2PKS - chains A and C of the 4 polymer chains in the assembly; structure by X-ray diffraction, 2.50 A resolution.

# Chain A
Molecule: Thrombin light chain
From: Homo sapiens
UniProtKB: P00734 (THRB_HUMAN); residues 7-33 here correspond to UniProt positions 334-360 (UniProt number = residue number + 327)
Chain sequence (27 residues; numbered 7 to 33; the number before each row is that of its first residue):
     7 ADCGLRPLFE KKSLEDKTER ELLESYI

# Chain C
Molecule: Thrombin heavy chain fragment
From: Homo sapiens
UniProtKB: P00734 (THRB_HUMAN); residues 185-286 here correspond to UniProt positions 518-619 (UniProt number = residue number + 333)
Chain sequence (102 residues; each row starts with the number of its first residue):
   185 GQPSVLQVVN LPIVERPVCK DSTRIRITDN MFCAGYKPDE GKRGDACEGD SGGPFVMKSP
   245 FNNRWYQMGI VSWGEGCDRD GKYGFYTHVF RLKKWIQKVI DQ
Cystine bridges: Cys-203/Cys-217, Cys-231/Cys-261
Small-molecule neighbours: G44 (4-({[4-(3-methylbenzoyl)pyridin-2-yl]amino}methyl)benzenecarboximidamide): Ile-209, Asp-229, Ala-230, Cys-231, Glu-232, Ser-235, Val-255, Ser-256, Trp-257, Gly-258, Glu-259, Gly-260, Cys-261, Gly-268, Phe-269
Swiss-Prot annotation at these positions:
  - region: Ala-218 to Val-240 (High affinity receptor-binding region which is also known as the TP508 peptide)
  - active site: Ser-235 (Charge relay system)

# How chain A and chain C interact
Residue-residue contacts (22):
  Ala-7(A) with Arg-248(C), hydrogen bond (backbone-side chain)
  Asp-8(A) with Arg-248(C)
  Cys-9(A) with Arg-248(C), hydrogen bond (backbone-side chain)
  Gly-10(A) with Arg-248(C); Trp-249(C), hydrogen bond (backbone-backbone)
  Leu-11(A) with Asn-247(C); Arg-248(C)
  Arg-12(A) with Trp-249(C)
  Glu-16(A) with Lys-242(C), salt bridge; Asn-247(C); Trp-249(C), hydrogen bond
  Thr-24(A) with Asn-194(C), hydrogen bond
  Glu-25(A) with Lys-242(C), salt bridge; Trp-249(C)
  Glu-27(A) with Asn-194(C), hydrogen bond; Tyr-220(C), hydrogen bond; Lys-226(C), salt bridge
  Leu-28(A) with Asn-194(C); Trp-249(C), hydrophobic
  Tyr-32(A) with Met-241(C); Lys-242(C), hydrogen bond (side chain-backbone); Pro-244(C), hydrophobic
Also at the interface, not in a pair above, chain A (14 interface residues in all): Asp-22, Leu-29
Also at the interface, not in a pair above, chain C (10 interface residues in all): Asn-246

# Overview
14 residues of chain A face 10 of chain C across their interface, with 8 hydrogen bonds and 3 salt bridges.
Polar pairs include Glu-16(A)/Lys-242(C), Glu-25(A)/Lys-242(C) and Glu-27(A)/Lys-226(C). Chain C binds
compound G44. From UniProt: active-site residue Ser-235(C) on chain C.
Here chain A is Thrombin light chain and chain C is Thrombin heavy chain fragment, both from Homo sapiens.
Entry 2PKS (Thrombin in complex with inhibitor) was determined by X-ray diffraction.
